Entry 8Q86 (electron microscopy, 3.69 A resolution); this record covers chains C and D of the 8 polymer chains in the assembly.

[Chain C (and D)]
Protein: Helix-turn-helix XRE family protein
Organism: Staphylococcus aureus
Notes: chain D of this document is another copy of the same molecule, construct and numbering; everything in this record applies to it too
UniProtKB: A0FIL5 (A0FIL5_STAAU); residue numbers follow UniProt; this construct covers 1-224
Amino-acid sequence (232 residues; row label = number of the first residue in the row):
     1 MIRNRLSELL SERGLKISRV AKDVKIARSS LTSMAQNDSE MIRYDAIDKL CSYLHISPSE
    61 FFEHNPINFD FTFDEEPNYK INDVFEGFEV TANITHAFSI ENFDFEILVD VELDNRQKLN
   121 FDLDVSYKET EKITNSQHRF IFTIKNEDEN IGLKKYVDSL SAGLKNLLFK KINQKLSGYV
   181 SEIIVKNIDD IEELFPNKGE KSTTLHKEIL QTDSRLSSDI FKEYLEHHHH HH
Not modelled in the structure: 77-105, 122, 131-135, 147, 186-204, 219-232 (chain D: 89-91, 134-137, 194-202, 224-232)
Construct notes: expression tag (225-232)
Reported in the primary citation:
  - self-association interface (contacts with another copy of this molecule): Thr-72, Glu-106, Leu-108, Asp-110, Asn-120, Asp-122

[How chain C and chain D interact]
Pairs across the interface - 33 pairs, chain C then chain D:
  Ile-2(C) / Tyr-44(D)  hydrophobic
  Ile-2(C) / Asp-48(D)
  Asn-4(C) / Tyr-44(D)  hydrogen bond
  Ser-39(C) / Tyr-44(D)
  Glu-40(C) / Arg-43(D)  salt bridge
  Glu-40(C) / Tyr-44(D)  hydrogen bond (backbone-backbone)
  Glu-40(C) / Asp-45(D)
  Met-41(C) / Met-41(D)  hydrophobic
  Met-41(C) / Ile-42(D)
  Ile-42(C) / Ile-42(D)  hydrogen bond (backbone-backbone)
  Ile-42(C) / Tyr-44(D)
  Arg-43(C) / Glu-40(D)  salt bridge
  Arg-43(C) / Met-41(D)
  Tyr-44(C) / Ile-2(D)  hydrophobic
  Tyr-44(C) / Asn-4(D)
  Tyr-44(C) / Ser-39(D)
  Tyr-44(C) / Glu-40(D)  hydrogen bond (backbone-backbone)
  Tyr-44(C) / Ile-42(D)
  Tyr-44(C) / Phe-62(D)  hydrophobic
  Asp-45(C) / Glu-40(D)
  Ile-47(C) / Ile-2(D)  hydrophobic
  Asp-48(C) / His-64(D)
  Cys-51(C) / His-64(D)
  Ser-52(C) / His-64(D)
  Ser-52(C) / Pro-66(D)
  His-55(C) / Asp-114(D)  salt bridge
  Pro-58(C) / His-64(D)
  Ser-59(C) / Ser-59(D)  hydrogen bond
  Phe-62(C) / Tyr-44(D)  hydrophobic
  Phe-62(C) / Phe-62(D)  hydrophobic
  His-64(C) / Asp-48(D)
  His-64(C) / Pro-58(D)
  Asp-114(C) / His-55(D)  salt bridge
Other interface residues (no listed pair), chain C (21 interface residues in all): Met-1, Met-34
Other interface residues (no listed pair), chain D (21 interface residues in all): Met-1, Met-34, Cys-51, Ser-52

[Summary]
The chain C/chain D interface involves 21 residues from each chain; the contacts include 5 hydrogen bonds and
4 salt bridges. Polar pairs include Glu-40(C)/Arg-43(D), His-55(C)/Asp-114(D) and Asn-4(C)/Tyr-44(D). From the
paper: a self-association interface involving Thr-72(C), Glu-106(C) and Leu-108(C) among others.
Both chains are Helix-turn-helix XRE family protein (Staphylococcus aureus). Entry 8Q86 (Trimer of the dimeric
SaPI2 Stl transcriptional regulator) was determined by electron microscopy (same publication as 8QE9, 8RC5 and
8PQ8).
